Entry 7MT2 (electron microscopy, 2.76 A resolution); this record covers chains A and M of the 54 polymer chains in the assembly.

Chain A:
Molecule: 23S rRNA
Source organism: Mycobacterium tuberculosis H37Rv
Sequence (3138 nucleotides; each row starts with the number of its first residue):
     1 UUGUAAGUGU CUAAGGGCGC AUGGUGGAUG CCUUGGCAUC GAGAGCCGAU GAAGGACGUG
    61 GGAGGCUGCG AUAUGCCUCG GGGAGCUGUC AACCGAGCGU GGAUCCGAGG AUUUCCGAAU
   121 GGGGAAACCC AGCACGAGUG AUGUCGUGCU ACCCGCAUCU GAAUAUAUAG GGUGCGGGAG
   181 GGAACGCGGG GAAGUGAAAC AUCUCAGUAC CCGUAGGAGG AGAAAACAAU UGUGAUUCCG
   241 CAAGUAGUGG CGAGCGAACG CGGAACAGGC UAAACCGCAC GCAUGGGUAA CCGGGUAGGG
   301 GUUGUGUGUG CGGGGUUGUG GGAGGAUAUG UCUCAGCGCU ACCCGGCUGA GAGGCAGUCA
   361 GAAAGUGUCG UGGUUAGCGG AAGUGGCCUG GGAUGGUCUG CCGUAGACGG UGAGAGCCCG
   421 GUACGCGAAA ACCCGGCACC UGCCUAGUAU CAAUUCCCGA GUAGCAGCGG GCCCGUGGAA
   481 UCCGCUGUGA AUCCGCCGGG ACCACCCGGU AAGCCUAAAU ACUCCUCGAU GACCGAUAGC
   541 GGAUUAGUAC CGUGAGGGAA UGGUGAAAAG UACCCCGGGA GGGGAGUGAA AGAGUACCUG
   601 AAACCGUGUG CCUACAAUCC GUCAGAGCCU CCUUUUCCUC UCCGGAGGAG GGUGGUGAUG
   661 GCGUGCCUUU UGAAGAAUGA GCCUGCGAGU CAGGGACAUG UCGCAAGGUU AACCCGUGUG
   721 GGGUAGCCGC AGCGAAAGCG AGUCUGAAUA GGGCGACCCA CACGCGCAUA CGCGCGUGUG
   781 AAUAGUGGCG UGUUCUGGAC CCGAAGCGGA GUGAUCUACC CAUGGCCAGG GUGAAGCGCG
   841 GGUAAGACCG CGUGGAGGCC CGAACCCACU UAGGUUGAAG ACUGAGGGGA UGAGCUGUGG
   901 GUAGGGGUGA AAGGCCAAUC AAACUCCGUG AUAGCUGGUU CUCCCCGAAA UGCAUUUAGG
   961 UGCAGCGUUG CGUGGUUCAC CGCGGAGGUA GAGCUACUGG AUGGCCGAUG GGCCCUACUA
  1021 GGUUACUGAC GUCAGCCAAA CUCCGAAUGC CGUGGUGUAA AGCGUGGCAG UGAGACGGCG
  1081 GGGGAUAAGC UCCGUACGUC GAAAGGGAAA CAGCCCAGAU CGCCGGCUAA GGCCCCCAAG
  1141 CGUGUGCUAA GUGGGAAAGG AUGUGCAGUC GCAAAGACAA CCAGGAGGUU GGCUUAGAAG
  1201 CAGCCACCCU UGAAAGAGUG CGUAAUAGCU CACUGGUCAA GUGAUUGUGC GCCGAUAAUG
  1261 UAGCGGGGCU CAAGCACACC GCCGAAGCCG CGGCACAUCC ACCUUGUGGU GGGUGUGGGU
  1321 AGGGGAGCGU CCCUCAUUCA GCGAAGCCAC CGGGUGACCG GUGGUGGAGG GUGGGGGAGU
  1381 GAGAAUGCAG GCAUGAGUAG CGACAAGGCA AGUGAGAACC UUGCCCGCCG AAAGACCAAG
  1441 GGUUCCUGGG CCAGGCCAGU CCGCCCAGGG UGAGUCGGGA CCUAAGGCGA GGCCGACAGG
  1501 CGUAGUCGAU GGACAACGGG UUGAUAUUCC CGUACCCGUG UGUGGGCGCC CGUGACGAAU
  1561 CAGCGGUACU AACCACCCAA AACCGGAUCG AUCACUCCCC UUCGGGGGUG UGGAGUUCUG
  1621 GGGCUGCGUG GGAACUUCGC UGGUAGUAGU CAAGCGAAGG GGUGACGCAG GAAGGUAGCC
  1681 GUACCAGUCA GUGGUAACAC UGGGGCAAGC CGGUAGGGAG AGCGAUAGGC AAAUCCGUCG
  1741 CUCACUAAUC CUGAGAGGUG ACGCAUAGCC GGUUGAGGCG AAUUCGGUGA UCCUCUGCUG
  1801 CCAAGAAAAG CCUCUAGCGA GCACACACAC GGCCCGUACC CCAAACCGAC ACAGGUGGUC
  1861 AGGUAGAGCA UACCAAGGCG UACGAGAUAA CUAUGGUUAA GGAACUCGGC AAAAUGCCCC
  1921 CGUAACUUCG GGAGAAGGGG GACCGGAAUA UCGUGAACAC CCUUGCGGUG GGAGCGGGAU
  1981 CCGGUCGCAG AAACCAGUGA GGAGCGACUG UUUACUAAAA ACACAGGUCC GUGCGAAGUC
  2041 GCAAGACGAU GUAUACGGAC UGACGCCUGC CCGGUGCUGG AAGGUUAAGA GGACCCGUUA
  2101 ACCCGCAAGG GUGAAGCGGA GAAUUUAAGC CCCAGUAAAC GGCGGUGGUA ACUAUAACCA
  2161 UCCUAAGGUA GCGAAAUUCC UUGUCGGGUA AGUUCCGACC UGCACGAAUG GCGUAACGAC
  2221 UUCUCAACUG UCUCAACCAU AGACUCGGCG AAAUUGCACU ACGAGUAAAG AUGCUCGUUA
  2281 CGCGCGGCAG GACGAAAAGA CCCCGGGACC UUCACUACAA CUUGGUAUUG AUGUUCGGUA
  2341 CGGUUUGUGU AGGAUAGGUG GGAGACUGUG AAACCUCGAC GCCAGUUGGG GCGGAGUCGU
  2401 UGUUGAAAUA CCACUCUGAU CGUAUUGGGC AUCUAACCUC GAACCCUGAA UCGGGUUUAG
  2461 GGACAGUGCC UGGCGGGUAG UUUAACUGGG GCGGUUGCCU CCUAAAAUGU AACGGAGGCG
  2521 CCCAAAGGUU CCCUCAACCU GGACGGCAAU CAGGUGGCGA GUGUAAAUGC ACAAGGGAGC
  2581 UUGACUGCGA GACUUACAAG UCAAGCAGGG ACGAAAGUCG GGAUUAGUGA UCCGGCACCC
  2641 CCGAGUGGAA GGGGUGUCGC UCAACGGAUA AAAGGUACCC CGGGGAUAAC AGGCUGAUCU
  2701 UCCCCAAGAG UCCAUAUCGA CGGGAUGGUU UGGCACCUCG AUGUCGGCUC GUCGCAUCCU
  2761 GGGGCUGGAG CAGGUCCCAA GGGUUGGGCU GUUCGCCCAU UAAAGCGGCA CGCGAGCUGG
  2821 GUUUAGAACG UCGUGAGACA GUUCGGUCUC UAUCCGCCGC GCGCGUCAGA AACUUGAGGA
  2881 AACCUGUCCC UAGUACGAGA GGACCGGGAC GGACGAACCU CUGGUGCACC AGUUGUCCCG
  2941 CCAGGGGCAC CGCUGGAUAG CCACGUUCGG UCAGGAUAAC CGCUGAAAGC AUCUAAGCGG
  3001 GAAACCUUCU CCAAGAUCAG GUUUCUCACC CACUUGGUGG GAUAAGGCCC CCCGCAGAAC
  3061 ACGGGUUCAA UAGGUCAGAC CUGGAAGCUC AGUAAUGGGU GUAGGGAACU GGUGCUAACC
  3121 GGCCGAAAAC UUACAACA
Not modelled in the structure: 1-4, 1013-1022, 3133-3138
Modified / non-standard residues: 5MU (5-methyluridine 5'-monophosphate) at position 2177; OMG (o2'-methylguanosine-5'-monophosphate) at position 2489; OMG (o2'-methylguanosine-5'-monophosphate) at position 2791
Bound ions: Mg2+ site 1: C31, G1370; Mg2+ site 2: C46, G217; Mg2+ site 3 near G60 (its only coordinating residue here); Mg2+ site 4 near U72 (its only coordinating residue here); Mg2+ site 5 near U120 (its only coordinating residue here); Mg2+ site 6: A162, U166; Mg2+ site 7: G194, U2481; Mg2+ site 8: A199, C200; Mg2+ site 9 near G220 (its only coordinating residue here); Mg2+ site 10 near C251 (its only coordinating residue here); Mg2+ site 11: G379, G421; Mg2+ site 12: U411, A415; 151 more Mg2+ sites not listed
Ligand contacts: N-formylmethionine (FME): G2299, A2300, C2301, A2689, U2744, U2823

Chain M:
Molecule: 50S ribosomal protein L16
Source organism: Mycobacterium tuberculosis (strain ATCC 25618 / H37Rv)
UniProt: P9WHD5 (RL16_MYCTU); numbering as in UniProt (aligned over 1-138)
Chain sequence (138 residues; row label = number of the first residue in the row):
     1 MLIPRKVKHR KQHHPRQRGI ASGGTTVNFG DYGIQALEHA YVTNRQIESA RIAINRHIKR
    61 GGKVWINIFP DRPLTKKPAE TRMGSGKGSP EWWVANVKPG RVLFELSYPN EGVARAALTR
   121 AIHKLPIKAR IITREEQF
Not modelled in the structure: 1, 136-138

Chain A / chain M interface:
Pairs across the interface (92; chain A residue first):
  A990(A) with Arg16(M), salt bridge to the phosphate; Arg18(M), hydrogen bond to the phosphate
  G991(A) with Arg16(M), salt bridge to the phosphate; Arg18(M), salt bridge to the phosphate
  A992(A) with Ser22(M), hydrogen bond to the phosphate
  G993(A) with Ser22(M), phosphate contact
  U998(A) with Lys8(M), sugar contact
  G999(A) with Lys6(M), phosphate contact; Lys8(M), sugar contact
  G1000(A) with Pro4(M), phosphate contact; Arg5(M), salt bridge to the phosphate; Lys6(M), salt bridge to the phosphate; Asp71(M), sugar contact
  A1001(A) with Pro4(M), phosphate contact; Arg5(M), salt bridge to the phosphate; Phe69(M), sugar contact
  U1002(A) with Phe29(M), base contact; Ile66(M), hydrogen bond to the sugar
  G1003(A) with Phe29(M), base contact; Lys63(M), hydrogen bond to the phosphate; Trp65(M), hydrogen bond to the sugar
  G1004(A) with Lys63(M), phosphate contact
  A1034(A) with Phe29(M), base contact
  G1035(A) with Asn28(M), hydrogen bond to the sugar
  C1036(A) with Gly23(M), phosphate contact; Gly24(M), hydrogen bond to the phosphate; Arg101(M), hydrogen bond to the sugar
  A1038(A) with Arg72(M), sugar contact
  A1039(A) with Lys11(M), hydrogen bond to the base; Gln12(M), base contact; His13(M), stacking on the base
  A1040(A) with His9(M), stacking on the base; Lys11(M), hydrogen bond to the base
  C1041(A) with Lys8(M), phosphate contact; His9(M), salt bridge to the phosphate
  G1081(A) with Arg16(M), salt bridge to the phosphate
  G1082(A) with His13(M), hydrogen bond to the phosphate
  G1083(A) with His13(M), salt bridge to the phosphate; Lys87(M), salt bridge to the phosphate
  G1084(A) with Lys77(M), sugar contact; Met83(M), sugar contact; Lys87(M), salt bridge to the phosphate; Gly88(M), hydrogen bond to the phosphate
  A1085(A) with Thr75(M), sugar contact; Lys76(M), phosphate contact; Lys77(M), hydrogen bond to the phosphate
  U1086(A) with His14(M), salt bridge to the phosphate; Arg16(M), base contact; Gln17(M), hydrogen bond to the base; Leu74(M), phosphate contact
  A1087(A) with Met83(M), base contact
  A1158(A) with Lys128(M), phosphate contact
  G1159(A) with His123(M), phosphate contact; Lys128(M), phosphate contact
  G2488(A) with Met83(M), base contact; Gly84(M), hydrogen bond to the base
  OMG_2489(A) with Arg82(M), salt bridge to the phosphate
  U2503(A) with His13(M), sugar contact
  C2513(A) with Gly84(M), hydrogen bond to the sugar; Gly86(M), phosphate contact
  G2514(A) with Gly84(M), phosphate contact; Ser85(M), phosphate contact; Gly86(M), hydrogen bond to the phosphate; Lys87(M), phosphate contact
  G2515(A) with Lys11(M), hydrogen bond to the sugar; Gly86(M), phosphate contact; Lys87(M), hydrogen bond to the phosphate
  A2516(A) with Lys11(M), phosphate contact
  C2705(A) with His123(M), sugar contact; Lys124(M), hydrogen bond to the base
  A2706(A) with Arg120(M), sugar contact
  A2707(A) with Arg56(M), hydrogen bond to the sugar; Arg120(M), salt bridge to the phosphate
  C2721(A) with Ser49(M), hydrogen bond to the base; Lys124(M), base contact
  G2722(A) with Arg45(M), salt bridge to the phosphate; Gln46(M), phosphate contact; Ser49(M), hydrogen bond to the sugar; His123(M), hydrogen bond to the base; Lys124(M), hydrogen bond to the sugar
  G2723(A) with Gln46(M), hydrogen bond to the phosphate; Lys124(M), sugar contact; Leu125(M), sugar contact; Pro126(M), phosphate contact
  G2724(A) with Pro126(M), phosphate contact
  U2731(A) with Glu80(M), base contact
  G2732(A) with Glu80(M), hydrogen bond to the sugar
  G2733(A) with Thr81(M), sugar contact; Arg82(M), salt bridge to the phosphate; Met83(M), sugar contact
  C2734(A) with Arg82(M), salt bridge to the phosphate; Met83(M), hydrogen bond to the phosphate
Other interface residues (no listed pair), chain A (51 interface residues in all): C1037, A1088, G1160, A2697, C2704, A2720
Other interface residues (no listed pair), chain M (52 interface residues in all): Pro15, Tyr41, Ile52, Trp92, Ile127

Summary:
51 residues of chain A and 52 residues of chain M are in contact; the contacts include 28 hydrogen bonds, 17
salt bridges and 2 aromatic stacking contacts. Among the polar pairs are A1039(A)-Lys11(M), A1040(A)-Lys11(M)
and U1086(A)-Gln17(M). Bound to chain A: N-formylmethionine.
Chain A is 23S rRNA (Mycobacterium tuberculosis H37Rv) and chain M is 50S ribosomal protein L16 (Mycobacterium
tuberculosis (strain ATCC 25618 / H37Rv)); the structure, Mtb 70S initiation complex, was determined by
electron microscopy, deposited together with 7MSC, 7MSH, 7MSM, 7MSZ, 7MT3 and 7MT7.
